4TM0 - chains A and C of the 4 polymer chains in the assembly; structure by X-ray diffraction, 2.74 A resolution.

== Chain A (and C) ==
Name: KtzI
Source organism: Kutzneria sp. 744
Notes: chain C of this document is another copy of the same molecule, construct and numbering; everything in this record applies to it too
UniProtKB: A8CF85 (A8CF85_9PSEU); residues 3-424 here = UniProt positions 3-424
Amino-acid sequence (443 residues; numbered -18 to 424; the number before each row is that of its first residue; numbers below 1 keep their minus sign (Met-18 is residue -18)):
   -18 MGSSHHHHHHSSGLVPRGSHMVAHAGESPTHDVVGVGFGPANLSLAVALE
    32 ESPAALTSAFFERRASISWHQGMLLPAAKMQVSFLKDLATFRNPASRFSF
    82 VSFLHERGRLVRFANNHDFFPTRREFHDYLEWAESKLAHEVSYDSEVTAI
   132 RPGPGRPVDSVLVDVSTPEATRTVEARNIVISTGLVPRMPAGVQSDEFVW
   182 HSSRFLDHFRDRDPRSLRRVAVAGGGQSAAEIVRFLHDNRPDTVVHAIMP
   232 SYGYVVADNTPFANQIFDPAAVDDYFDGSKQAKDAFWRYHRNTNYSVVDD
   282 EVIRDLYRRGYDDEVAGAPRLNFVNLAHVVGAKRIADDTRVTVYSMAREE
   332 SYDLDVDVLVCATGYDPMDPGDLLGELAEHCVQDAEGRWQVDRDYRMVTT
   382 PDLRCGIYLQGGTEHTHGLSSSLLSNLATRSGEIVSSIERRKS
Not modelled in the structure: -18 to 9 (chain C: -18 to 9, 424)
Construct notes: initiating methionine (-18); expression tag (-17 to 2)
Bound ions: K+ site 1: Leu30, Glu31, Ser33, Ala35; K+ site 2: Glu115, Leu118, His120
Small-molecule neighbours:
  - FAD (flavin-adenine dinucleotide): Val17, Gly18, Phe19, Gly20, Pro21, Ala22, Asn23, Phe42, Glu43, Arg44, Arg45, Ser49, Trp50, His51, Met54, Arg104, Ser126, Glu127, Val128, Ser163, Thr164, Gly165, Leu166, Ser209, Asn275, Tyr276, Tyr346, Leu354, Gln391, Ser403, Leu404, Leu405
  - NADP (NAP; NADP nicotinamide-adenine-dinucleotide phosphate): Lys60, Met61, Gln62, Arg104, Arg169, Pro171, Ala204, Gly205, Gly206, Gly207, Gln208, Ser209, Glu212, Ile229, Met230, Pro231, Asn275, Tyr276, Ser277, Ala308, His309, Val310, Ala343, Thr344, Gly345, Tyr346
  - L-ornithine (ORN): Gln62, Val63, Lys67, Asn245, Phe248, Thr274, Asn275, Leu404, Ser406

== How chain A and chain C interact ==
Pairs across the interface - 32 pairs, chain A then chain C:
  Leu85(A) - Tyr292(C)
  Arg90(A) - Tyr292(C)
  Arg90(A) - Glu295(C)
  Arg90(A) - Val296(C)
  Arg93(A) - Tyr288(C)  hydrogen bond (backbone-side chain)
  Arg93(A) - Gly291(C)
  Arg93(A) - Tyr292(C)
  Arg93(A) - Glu295(C)  salt bridge
  Phe94(A) - Tyr292(C)
  Asn96(A) - Tyr288(C)
  Asn97(A) - Tyr288(C)
  Thr103(A) - Asp293(C)
  Arg105(A) - Ala297(C)
  Glu106(A) - Tyr292(C)  hydrogen bond
  Glu106(A) - Val296(C)
  Tyr288(A) - Arg93(C)  hydrogen bond (side chain-backbone)
  Tyr288(A) - Asn96(C)
  Tyr288(A) - Asn97(C)
  Arg289(A) - Asn97(C)
  Gly291(A) - Arg93(C)  hydrogen bond (backbone-side chain)
  Tyr292(A) - Leu85(C)
  Tyr292(A) - Arg90(C)  hydrogen bond
  Tyr292(A) - Arg93(C)
  Tyr292(A) - Phe94(C)
  Tyr292(A) - Glu106(C)  hydrogen bond
  Asp293(A) - Thr103(C)
  Glu295(A) - Arg90(C)
  Glu295(A) - Arg93(C)  salt bridge
  Val296(A) - Arg90(C)
  Val296(A) - Glu106(C)
  Val296(A) - Asp109(C)
  Ala297(A) - Arg105(C)
Interface residues without a listed pair, chain A (19 interface residues in all): Arg88, Arg285
Interface residues without a listed pair, chain C (19 interface residues in all): Arg285, Arg289

== Overview ==
The chain A/chain C interface involves 19 residues from each chain, with 6 hydrogen bonds and 2 salt bridges.
Polar contacts include Arg93(A)-Glu295(C), Arg93(A)-Tyr288(C) and Glu106(A)-Tyr292(C). Chain A binds
flavin-adenine dinucleotide, NADP and L-ornithine.
Both chains are KtzI (Kutzneria sp. 744). Entry 4TM0 (Kutzneria sp. 744 ornithine N-hydroxylase,
KtzI-FADred-ox-NADP+-L-orn) was determined by X-ray diffraction, deposited together with 4TLX, 4TLZ, 4TM1,
4TM3 and 4TM4.
